PDB entry 6WMU | electron microscopy, 3.18 A resolution | chains A and C of the 12 polymer chains in the assembly

== Chain A ==
Name: DNA-directed RNA polymerase subunit alpha
From: Escherichia coli
Notes: EC 2.7.7.6
UniProtKB: A0A073G207 (A0A073G207_ECOLX); residue numbers follow UniProt; this construct covers 1-329
Chain sequence (329 residues; row label = number of the first residue in the row):
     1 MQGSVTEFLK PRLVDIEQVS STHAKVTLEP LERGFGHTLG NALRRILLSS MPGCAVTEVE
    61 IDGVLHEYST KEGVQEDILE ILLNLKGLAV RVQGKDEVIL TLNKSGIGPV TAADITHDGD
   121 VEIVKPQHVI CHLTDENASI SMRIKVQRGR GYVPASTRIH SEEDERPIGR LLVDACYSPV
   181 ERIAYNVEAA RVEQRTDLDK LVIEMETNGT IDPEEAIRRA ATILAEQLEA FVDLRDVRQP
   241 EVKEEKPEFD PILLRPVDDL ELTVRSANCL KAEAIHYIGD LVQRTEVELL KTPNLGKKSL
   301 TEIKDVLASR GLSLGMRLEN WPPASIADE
Unresolved in the structure: 1-6, 237-329

== Chain C ==
Name: DNA-directed RNA polymerase subunit beta
From: Escherichia coli
Notes: EC 2.7.7.6
UniProtKB: P0A8V4 (RPOB_ECO57); residues 1-1342 here = UniProt positions 1-1342
Chain sequence (1342 residues; row label = number of the first residue in the row):
     1 MVYSYTEKKR IRKDFGKRPQ VLDVPYLLSI QLDSFQKFIE QDPEGQYGLE AAFRSVFPIQ
    61 SYSGNSELQY VSYRLGEPVF DVQECQIRGV TYSAPLRVKL RLVIYEREAP EGTVKDIKEQ
   121 EVYMGEIPLM TDNGTFVING TERVIVSQLH RSPGVFFDSD KGKTHSSGKV LYNARIIPYR
   181 GSWLDFEFDP KDNLFVRIDR RRKLPATIIL RALNYTTEQI LDLFFEKVIF EIRDNKLQME
   241 LVPERLRGET ASFDIEANGK VYVEKGRRIT ARHIRQLEKD DVKLIEVPVE YIAGKVVAKD
   301 YIDESTGELI CAANMELSLD LLAKLSQSGH KRIETLFTND LDHGPYISET LRVDPTNDRL
   361 SALVEIYRMM RPGEPPTREA AESLFENLFF SEDRYDLSAV GRMKFNRSLL REEIEGSGIL
   421 SKDDIIDVMK KLIDIRNGKG EVDDIDHLGN RRIRSVGEMA ENQFRVGLVR VERAVKERLS
   481 LGDLDTLMPQ DMINAKPISA AVKEFFGSSQ LSQFMDQNNP LSEITHKRRI SALGPGGLTR
   541 ERAGFEVRDV HPTHYGRVCP IETPEGPNIG LINSLSVYAQ TNEYGFLETP YRKVTDGVVT
   601 DEIHYLSAIE EGNYVIAQAN SNLDEEGHFV EDLVTCRSKG ESSLFSRDQV DYMDVSTQQV
   661 VSVGASLIPF LEHDDANRAL MGANMQRQAV PTLRADKPLV GTGMERAVAV DSGVTAVAKR
   721 GGVVQYVDAS RIVIKVNEDE MYPGEAGIDI YNLTKYTRSN QNTCINQMPC VSLGEPVERG
   781 DVLADGPSTD LGELALGQNM RVAFMPWNGY NFEDSILVSE RVVQEDRFTT IHIQELACVS
   841 RDTKLGPEEI TADIPNVGEA ALSKLDESGI VYIGAEVTGG DILVGKVTPK GETQLTPEEK
   901 LLRAIFGEKA SDVKDSSLRV PNGVSGTVID VQVFTRDGVE KDKRALEIEE MQLKQAKKDL
   961 SEELQILEAG LFSRIRAVLV AGGVEAEKLD KLPRDRWLEL GLTDEEKQNQ LEQLAEQYDE
  1021 LKHEFEKKLE AKRRKITQGD DLAPGVLKIV KVYLAVKRRI QPGDKMAGRH GNKGVISKIN
  1081 PIEDMPYDEN GTPVDIVLNP LGVPSRMNIG QILETHLGMA AKGIGDKINA MLKQQQEVAK
  1141 LREFIQRAYD LGADVRQKVD LSTFSDEEVM RLAENLRKGM PIATPVFDGA KEAEIKELLK
  1201 LGDLPTSGQI RLYDGRTGEQ FERPVTVGYM YMLKLNHLVD DKMHARSTGS YSLVTQQPLG
  1261 GKAQFGGQRF GEMEVWALEA YGAAYTLQEM LTVKSDDVNG RTKMYKNIVD GNHQMEPGMP
  1321 ESFNVLLKEI RSLGINIELE DE
Unresolved in the structure: 1-2, 1342
Curated features (UniProtKB/Swiss-Prot):
  - modified residue (N6-acetyllysine): Lys1022, Lys1200

== Chain A / chain C interface ==
Contacting residue pairs (61):
  Asn41(A) - Gly1215(C)
  Asn41(A) - Arg1216(C)
  Asn41(A) - Thr1217(C)
  Asn41(A) - Gly1218(C)
  Arg44(A) - Glu1083(C)
  Arg44(A) - Tyr1087(C)
  Arg44(A) - Gly1091(C)
  Arg45(A) - Glu1083(C)  hydrogen bond (side chain-backbone)
  Arg45(A) - Asp1084(C)  salt bridge
  Arg45(A) - Gly1215(C)
  Arg45(A) - Arg1216(C)
  Ser49(A) - Glu1083(C)
  His66(A) - Ile873(C)
  His66(A) - Gly874(C)
  His66(A) - Thr927(C)
  His66(A) - Val928(C)
  His66(A) - Ile929(C)
  Tyr68(A) - Tyr756(C)
  Tyr68(A) - Ile831(C)  hydrophobic
  Tyr68(A) - Ile929(C)  hydrophobic
  Tyr68(A) - Ala1055(C)  hydrophobic
  Tyr68(A) - Lys1057(C)
  Thr70(A) - Ala729(C)
  Thr70(A) - Lys755(C)
  Lys71(A) - Asp728(C)
  Glu72(A) - Lys958(C)  salt bridge
  Gly73(A) - Tyr726(C)
  Gly73(A) - Asp728(C)  hydrogen bond (backbone-side chain)
  Val74(A) - Asp728(C)
  Val74(A) - Ala729(C)  hydrogen bond (backbone-backbone)
  Gln75(A) - Ala729(C)  hydrogen bond (backbone-backbone)
  Gln75(A) - Val771(C)  hydrogen bond (side chain-backbone)
  Glu76(A) - Ala729(C)
  Asp77(A) - Lys755(C)  salt bridge
  Asp77(A) - Tyr756(C)
  Asp77(A) - Met768(C)
  Leu79(A) - Leu693(C)  hydrophobic
  Leu79(A) - Tyr756(C)
  Leu79(A) - Ile831(C)  hydrophobic
  Leu79(A) - Lys1057(C)
  Leu83(A) - Arg694(C)
  Lys86(A) - Gln824(C)
  Lys86(A) - Asp826(C)  salt bridge
  Thr134(A) - Tyr726(C)
  Thr134(A) - Val727(C)  hydrogen bond (side chain-backbone)
  Thr134(A) - Leu773(C)
  Tyr152(A) - Gln824(C)
  Ser156(A) - Arg1059(C)  hydrogen bond
  Glu165(A) - Glu876(C)
  Ile168(A) - Ile873(C)
  Arg170(A) - Glu876(C)
  Asp174(A) - Asp826(C)
  Glu181(A) - Arg821(C)  hydrogen bond (backbone-side chain)
  Arg182(A) - Asn1090(C)  hydrogen bond (side chain-backbone)
  Arg182(A) - Gly1091(C)
  Arg182(A) - Thr1092(C)
  Ile183(A) - Gly1091(C)
  Ala184(A) - Glu1089(C)
  Ala184(A) - Asn1090(C)
  Ala184(A) - Gly1091(C)
  Tyr185(A) - Tyr1087(C)
Interface residues without a listed pair, chain A (40 interface residues in all): His37, Leu48, Leu65, Glu67, Ser69, Glu80, Asp135, Pro154, Cys176, Val180, Asn186
Interface residues without a listed pair, chain C (43 interface residues in all): Ser730, Asn766, Gln767, Pro769, Ser772, Val823, Asp1214

== In short ==
40 residues of chain A and 43 residues of chain C are in contact, with 9 hydrogen bonds and 4 salt bridges.
Polar pairs include Arg45(A)-Asp1084(C), Glu72(A)-Lys958(C) and Asp77(A)-Lys755(C).
Chain A is DNA-directed RNA polymerase subunit alpha and chain C is DNA-directed RNA polymerase subunit beta,
both from Escherichia coli; the structure, E. coli RNAPs70-SspA-gadA DNA complex, was determined by electron
microscopy together with 6WMP from the same study.
